PDB entry 3WUB | X-ray diffraction, 2.08 A resolution | chain A

Chain A:
Protein: Endo-1,4-beta-xylanase A
Source organism: Streptomyces sp
Notes: EC 3.2.1.8
UniProtKB: B4XVN1 (XYNA_STRSQ); residue numbers follow UniProt; this construct covers 39-351
Amino-acid sequence (313 residues; each row starts with the number of its first residue):
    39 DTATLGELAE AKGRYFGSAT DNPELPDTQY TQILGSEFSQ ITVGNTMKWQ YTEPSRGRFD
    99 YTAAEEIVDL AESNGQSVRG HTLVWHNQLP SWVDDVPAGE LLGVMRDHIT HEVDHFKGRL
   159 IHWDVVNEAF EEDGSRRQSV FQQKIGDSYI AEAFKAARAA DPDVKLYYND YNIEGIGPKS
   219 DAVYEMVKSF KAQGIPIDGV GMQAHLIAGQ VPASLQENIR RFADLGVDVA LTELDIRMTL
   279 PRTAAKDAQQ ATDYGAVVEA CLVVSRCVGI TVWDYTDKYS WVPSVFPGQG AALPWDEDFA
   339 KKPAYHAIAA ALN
Disulfide bonds: Cys-299/Cys-305
Metal / ion sites: Zn2+ site 1 near Asp-98 (its only coordinating residue here); Zn2+ site 2: Glu-103, Asp-107; Zn2+ site 3: Asp-145, His-149; Zn2+ site 4 near Asp-219 (its only coordinating residue here); Zn2+ site 5 near Asp-334 (its only coordinating residue here)
Curated features (UniProtKB/Swiss-Prot):
  - active site: Glu-166 (Proton donor), Glu-271 (Nucleophile)

Overview:
Glu-103 and Asp-107 form the Zn2+ site 2. Asp-145 and His-149 coordinate Zn2+ site 3. From UniProt:
active-site residues Glu-166 and Glu-271.
Chain A is Endo-1,4-beta-xylanase A (Streptomyces sp); the structure, The wild type crystal structure of
b-1,4-Xylanase (XynAS9) from Streptomyces sp. 9, was determined by X-ray diffraction, deposited together with
3WUE, 3WUF and 3WUG.
